6ED3 - chains B and C of the 6 polymer chains in the assembly; structure by electron microscopy, 6.30 A resolution (low resolution: residue-level contacts below are approximate; hydrogen-bond / salt-bridge calls are withheld).

== Chain B (and C) ==
Protein: Chaperone protein ClpB
From: Mycobacterium tuberculosis
Notes: chain C of this document is another copy of the same molecule, construct and numbering; everything in this record applies to it too
UniProt: P9WPD0 (CLPB_MYCTO); residue numbers follow UniProt; this construct covers 1-848
Amino-acid sequence (848 residues; row label = number of the first residue in the row):
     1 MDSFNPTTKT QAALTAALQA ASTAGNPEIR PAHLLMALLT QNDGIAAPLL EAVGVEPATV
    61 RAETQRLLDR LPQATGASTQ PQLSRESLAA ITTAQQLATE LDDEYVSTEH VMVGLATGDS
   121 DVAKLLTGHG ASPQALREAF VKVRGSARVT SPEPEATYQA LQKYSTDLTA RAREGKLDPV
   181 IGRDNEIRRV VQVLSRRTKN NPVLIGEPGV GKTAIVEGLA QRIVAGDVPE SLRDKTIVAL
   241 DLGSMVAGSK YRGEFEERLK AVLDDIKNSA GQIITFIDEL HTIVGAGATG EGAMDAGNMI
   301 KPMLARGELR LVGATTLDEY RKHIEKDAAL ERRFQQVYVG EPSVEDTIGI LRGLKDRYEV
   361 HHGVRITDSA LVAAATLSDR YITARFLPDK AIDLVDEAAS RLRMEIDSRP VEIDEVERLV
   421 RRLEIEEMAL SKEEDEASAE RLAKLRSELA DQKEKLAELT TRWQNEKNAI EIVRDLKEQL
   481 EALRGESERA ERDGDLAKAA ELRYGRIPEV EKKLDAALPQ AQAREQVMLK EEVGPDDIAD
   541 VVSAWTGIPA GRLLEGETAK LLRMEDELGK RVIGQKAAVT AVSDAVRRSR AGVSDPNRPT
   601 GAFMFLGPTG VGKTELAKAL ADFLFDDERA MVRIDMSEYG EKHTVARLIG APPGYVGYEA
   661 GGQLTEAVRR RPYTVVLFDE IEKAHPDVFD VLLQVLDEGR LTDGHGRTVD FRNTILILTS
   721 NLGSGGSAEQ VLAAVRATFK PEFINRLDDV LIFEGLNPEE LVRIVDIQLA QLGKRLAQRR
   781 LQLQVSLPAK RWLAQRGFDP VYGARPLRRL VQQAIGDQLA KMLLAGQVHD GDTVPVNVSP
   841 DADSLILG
Unresolved in the structure: 1-158, 246-253, 286-298, 408-529, 650-661, 846-848
Curated features (UniProtKB/Swiss-Prot):
  - binding site (ATP): Gly206 to Thr213, Gly607 to Thr614

== Interface between chain B and chain C ==
Contacting residue pairs - 7 pairs, chain B then chain C:
  Ala820(B) - Arg587(C)
  Ala820(B) - Arg588(C)
  Leu823(B) - Arg587(C)
  Leu823(B) - Ala591(C)
  Leu824(B) - Leu561(C)
  Leu824(B) - Arg587(C)
  Ala825(B) - Thr558(C)
Interface residues without a listed pair, chain B (6 interface residues in all): Arg775, Leu776
Interface residues without a listed pair, chain C (10 interface residues in all): Leu562, Asp584, Arg590, Gly592, Ser594

== Summary ==
6 residues of chain B face 10 of chain C across their interface. UniProt lists 16 ATP-binding residues on
chain B.
Chain B and chain C are both Chaperone protein ClpB (Mycobacterium tuberculosis); the structure, Mtb ClpB in
complex with AMPPNP, was determined by electron microscopy, deposited together with 6DJU and 6DJV.
